7W5W - chains F and 1 of the 9 polymer chains in the assembly; structure by electron microscopy, 4.55 A resolution (low resolution: residue-level contacts below are approximate; hydrogen-bond / salt-bridge calls are withheld).

== Chain F ==
Protein: RNA polymerase sigma factor RpoD
Organism: Escherichia coli K-12
UniProt: P00579 (RPOD_ECOLI); numbering as in UniProt (aligned over 1-613)
Chain sequence (613 residues; numbered 1 to 613; the number before each row is that of its first residue):
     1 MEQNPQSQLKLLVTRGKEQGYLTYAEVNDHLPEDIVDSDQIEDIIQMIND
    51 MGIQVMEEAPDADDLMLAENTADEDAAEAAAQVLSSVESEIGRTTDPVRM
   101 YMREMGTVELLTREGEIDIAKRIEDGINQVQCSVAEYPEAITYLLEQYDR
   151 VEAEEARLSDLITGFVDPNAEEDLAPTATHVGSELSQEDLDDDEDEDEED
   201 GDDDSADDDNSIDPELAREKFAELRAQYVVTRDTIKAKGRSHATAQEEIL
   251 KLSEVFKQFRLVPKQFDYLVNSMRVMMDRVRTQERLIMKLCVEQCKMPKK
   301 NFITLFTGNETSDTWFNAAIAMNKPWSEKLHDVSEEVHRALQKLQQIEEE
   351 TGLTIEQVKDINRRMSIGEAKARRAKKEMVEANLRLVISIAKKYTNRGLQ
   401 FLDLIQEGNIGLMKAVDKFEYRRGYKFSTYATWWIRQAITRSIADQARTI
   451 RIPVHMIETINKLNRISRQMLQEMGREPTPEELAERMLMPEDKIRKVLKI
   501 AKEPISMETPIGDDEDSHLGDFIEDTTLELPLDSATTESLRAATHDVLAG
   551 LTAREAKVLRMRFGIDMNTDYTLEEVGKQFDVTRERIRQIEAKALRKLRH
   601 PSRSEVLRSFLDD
Disordered / not traced: 1-92, 172-209, 263, 582
UniProt features mapped onto this chain:
  - DNA-binding region: Leu-573 to Ala-592 (H-T-H motif)
  - region: Arg-584 to Arg-599 (Interaction with anti-sigma factors)
  - motif: Asp-403 to Gln-406 (Interaction with polymerase core subunit RpoC)
  - site: Arg-562 (Interaction with anti-sigma factors)
  - mutagenesis: Ala-553 (A553D: Disrupts the interaction with Escherichia phage lambda antitermination protein Q), Arg-596 (R596D/E: 2-fold reduction in activation of class II Crp-dependent promoters)

== Chain 1 ==
Molecule: micF promoter DNA forward strand
Sequence (70 nucleotides; each row starts with the number of its first residue):
    20 GTATTTGACAGCACTGAATGTCAAAACAAAACCTTCACTCGCAACTATAA
    70 TGGGAGCTGTCACGGATGCA
Disordered / not traced: 20-26

== Interface between chain F and chain 1 ==
Contacting residue pairs (34; chain F residue first):
  Val-98(F) with DG72(1)
  Arg-99(F) with DG72(1)
  Met-102(F) with DG71(1); DG72(1)
  Leu-110(F) with DT70(1)
  Ala-382(F) with DT70(1)
  Asn-383(F) with DT70(1)
  Arg-385(F) with DT70(1); DG71(1)
  Leu-386(F) with DT70(1)
  Lys-392(F) with DG71(1); DG72(1)
  Phe-401(F) with DG72(1); DG73(1)
  Glu-420(F) with DA66(1)
  Arg-423(F) with DA66(1)
  Tyr-425(F) with DA66(1); DA68(1)
  Lys-426(F) with DA68(1); DA69(1)
  Ser-428(F) with DA69(1); DT70(1)
  Thr-429(F) with DA68(1)
  Tyr-430(F) with DA66(1)
  Thr-432(F) with DA69(1)
  Trp-433(F) with DT65(1)
  Gln-437(F) with DC64(1); DT65(1)
  Arg-441(F) with DA62(1); DA63(1)
  Arg-451(F) with DC61(1)
  Pro-453(F) with DC61(1)
  Arg-586(F) with DT40(1); DC41(1)
Also at the interface, not in a pair above, chain F (31 interface residues in all): Asp-96, Leu-111, Ile-388, Thr-395, Lys-418, Trp-434, Lys-493
Also at the interface, not in a pair above, chain 1 (16 interface residues in all): DC59, DT67

== In short ==
Chain F and chain 1 form an interface of 31 and 16 residues respectively. UniProt lists 2 mutagenesis sites on
chain F.
Here chain F is RNA polymerase sigma factor RpoD (Escherichia coli K-12) and chain 1 is micF promoter DNA
forward strand. Entry 7W5W (Cryo-EM structure of SoxS-dependent transcription activation complex with micF
promoter DNA) was determined by electron microscopy (same publication as 7W5X and 7W5Y).
